Entry 7OGR (electron microscopy, 3.00 A resolution); this record covers chains A and B of the 6 polymer chains in the assembly.

Chain A:
Name: PHIKZ055
From: Pseudomonas phage phiKZ
Reference sequence: Q8SDA7 (Q8SDA7_BPDPK); residue numbers follow UniProt; this construct covers 1-415
Amino-acid sequence (508 residues; numbered -19 to 488; the number before each row is that of its first residue; numbers below 1 keep their minus sign (Met-19 is residue -19)):
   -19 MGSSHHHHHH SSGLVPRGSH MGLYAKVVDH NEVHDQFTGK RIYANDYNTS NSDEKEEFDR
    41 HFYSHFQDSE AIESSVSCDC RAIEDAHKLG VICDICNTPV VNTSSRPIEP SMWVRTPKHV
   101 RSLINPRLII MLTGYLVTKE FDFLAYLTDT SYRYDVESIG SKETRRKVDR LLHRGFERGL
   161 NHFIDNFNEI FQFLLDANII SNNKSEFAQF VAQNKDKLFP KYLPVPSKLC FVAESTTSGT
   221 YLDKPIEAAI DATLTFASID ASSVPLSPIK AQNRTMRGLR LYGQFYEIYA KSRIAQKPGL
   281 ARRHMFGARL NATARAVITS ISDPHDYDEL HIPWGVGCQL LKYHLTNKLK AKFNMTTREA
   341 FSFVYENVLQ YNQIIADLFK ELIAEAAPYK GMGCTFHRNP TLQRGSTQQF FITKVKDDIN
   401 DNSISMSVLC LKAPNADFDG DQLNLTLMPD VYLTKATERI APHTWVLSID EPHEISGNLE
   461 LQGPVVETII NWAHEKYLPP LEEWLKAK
Unresolved in the structure: -19 to 292, 381-383, 486-488
Construct notes: initiating methionine (-19); expression tag (-18 to 0)
What the authors report for this chain:
  - catalytic residues: Asp417 to Asp421 (by similarity / conservation)

Chain B:
Name: PHIKZ068
From: Pseudomonas phage phiKZ
Reference sequence: Q8SD94 (Q8SD94_BPDPK); residues 1-521 here = UniProt positions 1-521
Amino-acid sequence (521 residues; numbered 1 to 521; the number before each row is that of its first residue):
     1 MEIIVTGVQG TGFTEVATEH NGKRLTWTTT AYSKIRVQDQ QRVFQEINDY WSGLSAEAQQ
    61 HIWNCYVEIR KIMDMAMDPM RIAMSLSYYI KEMYKAMPMN SFRRWLLTIG KLYIPVDIEE
   121 VITDDSRYNR PDQTYLKHDY INLASVSLAL RPLVPIWGEF IDQGTSQEMH KECEVISLIS
   181 DCEVNHWPVD EISIDGTPVE TAYDKLSAYV KFCVEDEAPT LANLYRGMSS AEVPDILQAK
   241 VMVRRLTILP LNDATSHSIV SNMFRYVKSN LNPAERSTAD RVNDKRPDKG GIDDDDKTSF
   301 IESHKTKQRV TPGDIVAYNL DALDVVKLVH KIDDTVPVEL IQECLDCVAV TATKDIYPHQ
   361 ILLAQWVMHK AFPARAFSHI NKNAVNHLLA AAQSLMWHWG FQQVAVFMQV ELYYSGEHAM
   421 SIQPRNSTRI QIKYKDVMDE LYPHQRQQRA INGVPVAPVN IAGIAVQSAH ASIRSSNWIY
   481 HGPDRLFKEA EQVTQNKVLV VPATIKSVIT ELVIHLGKLN Q
Unresolved in the structure: 1-306, 414-431
Construct notes: variant Glu2 (Gln in Q8SD94)

Chain A / chain B interface:
Pairs across the interface - 19 pairs, chain A then chain B:
  Lys322(A) with Asp314(B), salt bridge
  Tyr323(A) with Pro312(B); Gly313(B); Asp314(B), hydrogen bond
  Asn334(A) with Lys327(B); Lys331(B), hydrogen bond (backbone-side chain)
  Met335(A) with Lys327(B), hydrogen bond (backbone-side chain)
  Thr336(A) with Asp321(B); Lys327(B); Leu328(B); Lys331(B); Ala371(B)
  Thr337(A) with Ala317(B); Asp321(B), hydrogen bond
  Arg338(A) with His369(B), hydrogen bond (side chain-backbone); Lys370(B), hydrogen bond (side chain-backbone)
  Glu339(A) with Lys331(B), salt bridge
  Phe341(A) with Asp314(B); Tyr318(B)
Other interface residues (no listed pair), chain A (10 interface residues in all): Lys330
Other interface residues (no listed pair), chain B (14 interface residues in all): Thr311, Pro373

Overview:
The interface between chain A and chain B involves 10 residues on one side and 14 on the other; the contacts
include 6 hydrogen bonds and 2 salt bridges. Polar pairs include Lys322(A)-Asp314(B), Glu339(A)-Lys331(B) and
Tyr323(A)-Asp314(B). From the paper: the catalytic residue Asp417(A).
Here chain A is PHIKZ055 and chain B is PHIKZ068, both from Pseudomonas phage phiKZ. Entry 7OGR (Structure of
the apo-state of the bacteriophage PhiKZ non-virion RNA polymerase) was determined by electron microscopy
(same publication as 7OGP).
